PDB entry 8QNC | X-ray diffraction, 1.70 A resolution | chain A

[Chain A]
Protein: L-galactono-1,4-lactone dehydrogenase: A113G variant
Source organism: synthetic construct
Notes: EC 1.3.2.3; engineered mutation(s): A113G
Sequence (511 residues; each row starts with the number of its first residue):
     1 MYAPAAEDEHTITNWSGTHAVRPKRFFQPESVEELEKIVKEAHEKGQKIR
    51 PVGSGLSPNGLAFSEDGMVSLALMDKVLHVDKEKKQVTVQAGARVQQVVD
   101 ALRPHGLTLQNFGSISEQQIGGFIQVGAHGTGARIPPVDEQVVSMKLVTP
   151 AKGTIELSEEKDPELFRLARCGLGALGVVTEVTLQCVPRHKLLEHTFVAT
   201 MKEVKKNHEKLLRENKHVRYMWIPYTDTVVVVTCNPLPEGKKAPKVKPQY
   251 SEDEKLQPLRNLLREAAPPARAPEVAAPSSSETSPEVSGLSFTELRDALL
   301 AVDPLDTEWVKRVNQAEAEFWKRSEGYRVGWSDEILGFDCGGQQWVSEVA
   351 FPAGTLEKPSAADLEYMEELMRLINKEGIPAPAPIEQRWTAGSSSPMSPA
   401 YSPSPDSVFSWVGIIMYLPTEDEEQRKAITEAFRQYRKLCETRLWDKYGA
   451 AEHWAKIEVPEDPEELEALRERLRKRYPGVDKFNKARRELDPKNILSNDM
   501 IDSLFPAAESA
Not modelled in the structure: 1-7, 269-281, 507-511
Ligand contacts: FAD (flavin-adenine dinucleotide): Trp15, Arg50, Pro51, Val52, Gly53, Ser54, Gly55, Leu56, Ser57, Pro58, Leu61, Ala62, Leu71, Ala91, Gly113, Ser114, Ile115, Gln118, Gln119, Gly121, Gly122, Phe123, Gln125, Val126, Ala128, His129, Leu173, Gly174, Gly177, Val178, Val179, Cys340, Arg388, His453, Ala455

[Overview]
Ligands of chain A: flavin-adenine dinucleotide.
Chain A is L-galactono-1,4-lactone dehydrogenase: A113G variant (synthetic construct); the structure, Crystal
structure of ancestral L-galactono-1,4-lactone dehydrogenase: A113G variant, was determined by X-ray
diffraction (same publication as 8QMY, 8QNB and 8QNR).
